Entry 7M88 (X-ray diffraction, 1.66 A resolution); this record covers chains A and T of the 3 polymer chains in the assembly.

# Chain A
Name: DNA polymerase eta
Source organism: Homo sapiens
Notes: EC 2.7.7.7
Reference sequence: Q9Y253 (POLH_HUMAN); numbering as in UniProt (aligned over 1-432)
Sequence (435 residues; numbered -2 to 432; the number before each row is that of its first residue; numbers below 1 keep their minus sign (Gly-2 is residue -2)):
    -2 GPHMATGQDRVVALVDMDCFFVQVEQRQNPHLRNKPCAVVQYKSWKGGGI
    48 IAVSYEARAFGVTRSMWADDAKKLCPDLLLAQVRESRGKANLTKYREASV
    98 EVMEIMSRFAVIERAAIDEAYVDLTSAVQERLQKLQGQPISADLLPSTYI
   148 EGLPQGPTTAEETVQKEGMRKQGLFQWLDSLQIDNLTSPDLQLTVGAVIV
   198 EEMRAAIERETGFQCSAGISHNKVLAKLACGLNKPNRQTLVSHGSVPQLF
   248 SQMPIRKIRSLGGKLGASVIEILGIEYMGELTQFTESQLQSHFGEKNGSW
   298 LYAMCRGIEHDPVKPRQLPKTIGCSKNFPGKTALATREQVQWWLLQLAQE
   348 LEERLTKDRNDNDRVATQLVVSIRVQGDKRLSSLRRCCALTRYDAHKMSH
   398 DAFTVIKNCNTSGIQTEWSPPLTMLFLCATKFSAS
Not modelled in the structure: 155-159
Construct notes: expression tag (-2 to 0); engineered mutation Ala113 (Ser in Q9Y253)
Metal / ion sites: Mg2+ site 1: Asp13, Asp115, Glu116 (together with 2'-deoxyadenosine 5'-triphosphate) (shared with 2 residues of chain P); Ca2+: Asp13, Met14, Asp115 (together with 2'-deoxyadenosine 5'-triphosphate); Mg2+ site 2: Asp13, Met14, Asp115
Residues lining bound ligands:
  - : Asp13, Met14, Asp115, Lys231
  - diphosphate / 2'-deoxyadenosine 5'-triphosphate: Asp13, Met14, Asp15, Cys16, Phe17, Phe18, Ile48, Ala49, Tyr52, Arg55, Arg61, Ile114, Asp115, Lys231
Curated features (UniProtKB/Swiss-Prot):
  - binding site (Mg(2+)): Asp13, Met14, Asp115, Glu116
  - binding site (Mn(2+)): Asp13, Met14, Asp115, Glu116
  - binding site (a 2'-deoxyribonucleoside 5'-triphosphate): Arg61
  - natural variant: Val37 (deletion: In XPV), Leu75 (deletion: In XPV), Arg93 (R93P: In XPV), Arg111 (R111H: In XPV), Thr122 (T122P: In XPV), Gly153 (G153D: In a breast cancer sample), Thr191 (T191P: In XPV), Gly263 (G263V: In XPV), Val266 (V266D: In XPV), Gly295 (G295R: In XPV), Arg361 (R361S: In XPV)
  - mutagenesis: Tyr52 (Y52A/F: Reduces DNA polymerase activity; Y52E: Reduces DNA polymerase activity. Increases fidelity of replication and reduces translesion bypass), Arg61 (R61A: Reduces enzymatic activity by two-thirds), Ser62 (S62G: Increased DNA polymerase activity and translesion bypass compared to wild-type), Ala68 (A68S/V: Severe reduction in thymine dimer translesion bypass), Asn324 to Pro326 (Reduces binding to chromatin and to monoubiquitinated PCNA. Abolishes binding to monoubiquitinated PCNA; when associated with 705-E--H-713 Del)
What the authors report for this chain:
  - mutagenesis - S113A: decreased catalytic activity with the 9-nt DNA strand
  - mutagenesis - S113A: unchanged catalytic activity on 2'F-dA
  - mutagenesis - S113A: decreased binding to Mg2+ (from molecular simulation)
  - Mg2+ coordination: Asp115, Glu116
  - catalytic residues: Glu116
  - mutagenesis - S113A: decreased binding to incoming nucleotide
  - mutagenesis - S113A: unchanged catalytic activity on RNA-terminated primers

# Chain T
Molecule: 12-nt DNA strand
Sequence (12 nucleotides; row label = number of the first residue in the row):
     1 CATTTTGACGCT
Residues lining bound ligands: diphosphate / 2'-deoxyadenosine 5'-triphosphate: DT3, DT4, DT5

# Chain A / chain T interface
Pairs across the interface - 42 pairs, chain A then chain T:
  Gln38(A) with DT4(T), base contact; DT5(T), sugar contact
  Tyr39(A) with DT4(T), phosphate contact; DT5(T), hydrogen bond to the phosphate
  Trp42(A) with DA2(T), stacking on the base
  Gly46(A) with DT3(T), base contact
  Ile47(A) with DT3(T), base contact
  Arg61(A) with DT3(T), base contact
  Ser62(A) with DT3(T), base contact
  Trp64(A) with DA2(T), phosphate contact; DT3(T), sugar contact
  Lys86(A) with DT6(T), salt bridge to the phosphate
  Leu89(A) with DT5(T), phosphate contact; DT6(T), phosphate contact
  Arg93(A) with DT6(T), salt bridge to the phosphate; DG7(T), salt bridge to the phosphate
  Lys293(A) with DG10(T), sugar contact
  Lys311(A) with DC9(T), phosphate contact
  Arg313(A) with DA8(T), salt bridge to the phosphate; DC9(T), salt bridge to the phosphate
  Pro316(A) with DA8(T), phosphate contact
  Lys317(A) with DA8(T), hydrogen bond to the phosphate; DC9(T), salt bridge to the phosphate
  Thr318(A) with DG7(T), sugar contact; DA8(T), hydrogen bond to the phosphate
  Ile319(A) with DG7(T), phosphate contact
  Gly320(A) with DT6(T), sugar contact; DG7(T), hydrogen bond to the phosphate
  Cys321(A) with DT6(T), phosphate contact
  Ser322(A) with DT5(T), sugar contact; DT6(T), hydrogen bond to the phosphate
  Lys323(A) with DT5(T), phosphate contact
  Asn324(A) with DT4(T), hydrogen bond to the phosphate; DT5(T), hydrogen bond to the phosphate
  Pro326(A) with DC1(T), phosphate contact; DA2(T), sugar contact; DT4(T), phosphate contact
  Gly327(A) with DC1(T), phosphate contact; DA2(T), phosphate contact
  Thr329(A) with DA2(T), base contact
  Arg351(A) with DT6(T), salt bridge to the phosphate; DG7(T), salt bridge to the phosphate
Also at the interface, not in a pair above, chain A (33 interface residues in all): Ile48, Ala87, Arg111, Leu315, Glu347, Met421

# Summary
Chain A and chain T form an interface of 33 and 10 residues respectively, with 7 hydrogen bonds, 8 salt
bridges and 1 aromatic stacking contact. Polar pairs include Tyr39(A)-DT5(T), Lys317(A)-DA8(T) and
Thr318(A)-DA8(T). From the paper: the catalytic residue Glu116(A); S113A of chain A reduces catalytic activity
with the 9-nt DNA strand.
Chain A is DNA polymerase eta (Homo sapiens) and chain T is a 12-nt DNA strand; the structure, Human DNA Pol
eta S113A with dA-ended primer and dATP: in crystallo reaction for 300 s, was determined by X-ray diffraction
together with 7M7L, 7M7M, 7M7N, 7M7O, 7M7P, 7M7Q and 19 further entries from the same study.
